PDB entry 5W5U | X-ray diffraction, 2.46 A resolution | chains B and D of the 3 polymer chains in the assembly

== Chain B ==
Molecule: Hemagglutinin
Organism: Influenza A virus (A/Puerto Rico/8/1934(H1N1))
UniProtKB: P03452 (HEMA_I34A1); residues 1-176 here correspond to UniProt positions 344-519 (UniProt number = residue number + 343)
Sequence (176 residues; each row starts with the number of its first residue):
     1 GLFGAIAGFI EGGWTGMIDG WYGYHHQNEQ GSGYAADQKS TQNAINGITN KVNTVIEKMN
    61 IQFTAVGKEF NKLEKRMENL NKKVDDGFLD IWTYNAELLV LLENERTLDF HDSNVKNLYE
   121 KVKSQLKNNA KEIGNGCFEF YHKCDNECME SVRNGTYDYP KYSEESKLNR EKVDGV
Not modelled in the structure: 172-176
Cystine bridges: Cys144-Cys148
Glycans and other covalent adducts: N-acetylglucosamine (NAG) linked to Asn154
UniProt features mapped onto this chain:
  - glycosylation: Asn154 (N-linked (GlcNAc...) asparagine)

== Chain D ==
Molecule: Ace-PH8-orn-mle-glu-tyr-phe-glu-trp-leu-ser-bal
Sequence (12 residues; row label = number of the first residue in the row):
     1 XXALEYFEWL SX
Modified / non-standard residues: ACE (acetyl group) at position 1, PH8 (5-phenyl-L-norvaline) at position 2, BAL (beta-alanine) at position 12; Ala3 (L-ornithine; ORN); Leu4 (N-methylleucine; MLE)
Glycans and other covalent adducts: covalent link Ala3-BAL_12

== How chain B and chain D interact ==
Contacting residue pairs (17; chain B residue first):
  Ile18(B) - Phe7(D)
  Asp19(B) - Phe7(D)
  Asp19(B) - Trp9(D)  hydrogen bond (backbone-side chain)
  Gly20(B) - Phe7(D)
  Trp21(B) - Tyr6(D)  hydrophobic
  Trp21(B) - Phe7(D)
  Gln38(B) - Trp9(D)
  Gln42(B) - Trp9(D)
  Gln42(B) - Leu10(D)
  Gln42(B) - Ser11(D)  hydrogen bond (side chain-backbone)
  Ile45(B) - Tyr6(D)  hydrophobic
  Ile45(B) - Leu10(D)  hydrophobic
  Thr49(B) - PH8_2(D)
  Thr49(B) - Leu4(D)
  Asn53(B) - ACE_1(D)
  Asn53(B) - PH8_2(D)  hydrogen bond (side chain-backbone)
  Ile56(B) - PH8_2(D)
Other interface residues (no listed pair), chain B (13 interface residues in all): Thr41, Ile48, Val52

== Overview ==
The interface between chain B and chain D involves 13 residues on one side and 8 on the other, with 3 hydrogen
bonds. Among the polar pairs are Asp19(B)-Trp9(D), Gln42(B)-Ser11(D) and Asn53(B)-PH8_2(D). Covalently linked
N-acetylglucosamine: at Asn154(B).
Here chain B is Hemagglutinin (Influenza A virus (A/Puerto Rico/8/1934(H1N1))) and chain D is
Ace-PH8-orn-mle-glu-tyr-phe-glu-trp-leu-ser-bal. Entry 5W5U (Crystal structure of the A/Puerto Rico/8/1934
(H1N1) influenza virus hemagglutinin in complex with cyclic peptide CP141037 ...) was determined by X-ray
diffraction, deposited together with 5W5S, 5W6I, 5W6R, 5W6T and 5W6U.
